Entry 5ZLN (X-ray diffraction, 2.30 A resolution); this record covers chains A and C of the 6 polymer chains in the assembly.

# Chain A
Protein: Toll-like receptor 9
Source organism: Mus musculus
UniProt: Q9EQU3 (TLR9_MOUSE); residues 26-818 here = UniProt positions 26-818
Sequence (793 residues; numbered 26 to 818; the number before each row is that of its first residue):
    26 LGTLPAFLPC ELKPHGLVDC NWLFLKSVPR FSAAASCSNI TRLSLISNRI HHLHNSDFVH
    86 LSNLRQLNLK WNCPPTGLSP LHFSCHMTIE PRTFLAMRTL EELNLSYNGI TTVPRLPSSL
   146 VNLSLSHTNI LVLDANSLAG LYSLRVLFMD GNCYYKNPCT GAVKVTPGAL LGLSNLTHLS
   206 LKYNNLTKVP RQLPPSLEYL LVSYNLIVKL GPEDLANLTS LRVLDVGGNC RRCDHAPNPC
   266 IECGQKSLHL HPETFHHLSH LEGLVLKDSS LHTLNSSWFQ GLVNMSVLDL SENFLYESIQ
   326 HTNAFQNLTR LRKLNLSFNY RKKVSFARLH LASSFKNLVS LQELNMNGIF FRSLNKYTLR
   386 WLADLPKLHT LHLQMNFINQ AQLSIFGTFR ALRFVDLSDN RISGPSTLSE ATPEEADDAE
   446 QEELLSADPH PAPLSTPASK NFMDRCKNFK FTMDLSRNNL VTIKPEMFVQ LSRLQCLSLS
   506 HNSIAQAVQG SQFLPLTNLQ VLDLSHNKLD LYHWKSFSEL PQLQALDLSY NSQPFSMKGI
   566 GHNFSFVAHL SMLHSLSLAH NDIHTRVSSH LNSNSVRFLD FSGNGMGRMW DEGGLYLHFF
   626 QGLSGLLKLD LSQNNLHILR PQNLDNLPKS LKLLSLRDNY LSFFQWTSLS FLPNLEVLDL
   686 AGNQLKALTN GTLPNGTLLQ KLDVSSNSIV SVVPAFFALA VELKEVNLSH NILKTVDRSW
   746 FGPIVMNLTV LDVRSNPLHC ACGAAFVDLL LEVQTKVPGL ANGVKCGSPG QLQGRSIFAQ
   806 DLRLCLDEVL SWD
Disordered / not traced: 26-27, 433-464, 811-818
Differences from the reference sequence: engineered mutation Met310 (Leu in Q9EQU3), Gln325 (Thr in Q9EQU3), Ser378 (Leu in Q9EQU3), Gln495 (Asn in Q9EQU3), Gln514 (Asn in Q9EQU3), Ala573 (Thr in Q9EQU3), His579 (Gln in Q9EQU3), Gln670 (Asn in Q9EQU3)
Cystine bridges: Cys35-Cys45, Cys98-Cys110, Cys178-Cys184, Cys255-Cys268, Cys258-Cys265, Cys471-Cys501, Cys765-Cys791, Cys767-Cys810
Covalently attached groups: N-acetylglucosamine (NAG) linked to Asn210, Asn300, Asn309, Asn332, Asn568, Asn695, Asn732
Curated features (UniProtKB/Swiss-Prot):
  - binding site (DNA): Trp47 to Lys51, Ser72 to His77, Tyr132, Tyr179 to Lys181, Tyr208
  - lipidation (S-palmitoyl cysteine): Cys258, Cys265
  - glycosylation (N-linked (GlcNAc...) asparagine): Asn64, Asn129, Asn147, Asn200, Asn210, Asn242, Asn300, Asn309, Asn332, Asn340, Asn568, Asn695, Asn700, Asn732, Asn752
  - mutagenesis: Trp47 (W47A: Significantly decreased NF-kappa-B activation), Arg74 (R74A: Significantly decreased NF-kappa-B activation), Ser104 (S104A: Significantly decreased NF-kappa-B activation), Phe108 (F108A: Significantly decreased NF-kappa-B activation), Tyr132 (Y132A: Significantly decreased NF-kappa-B activation), His152 (H152A: Significantly decreased NF-kappa-B activation), Tyr179 (Y179A: Significantly decreased NF-kappa-B activation), Tyr229 (Y229A: Significantly decreased NF-kappa-B activation), Leu499 (L499P: Highly susceptible to mouse cytomegalovirus infection. Shows low level of cytokine induction and natural killer activation on viral infection), His642 (H642A: Loss of NF-kappa-B activation), Phe668 (F668A: Significantly decreased NF-kappa-B activation), Asn695 (N695A: Significantly decreased NF-kappa-B activation)

# Chain C
Molecule: 10-nt DNA strand
Sequence (10 nucleotides; each row starts with the number of its first residue):
     1 AGGCGTTTTT

# Interface between chain A and chain C
Residue-residue contacts - 30 pairs, chain A then chain C:
  Trp47(A) - DG5(C)  base contact
  Trp47(A) - DT6(C)  stacking on the base
  Trp47(A) - DT7(C)  base contact
  Phe49(A) - DG5(C)  base contact
  Lys51(A) - DG3(C)  phosphate contact
  Ser72(A) - DT7(C)  hydrogen bond to the base
  Arg74(A) - DG3(C)  hydrogen bond to the phosphate
  Arg74(A) - DC4(C)  salt bridge to the phosphate
  Arg74(A) - DG5(C)  hydrogen bond to the base
  His76(A) - DG2(C)  sugar contact
  His76(A) - DG3(C)  salt bridge to the phosphate
  His77(A) - DG2(C)  salt bridge to the phosphate
  Trp96(A) - DG5(C)  hydrogen bond to the base
  Trp96(A) - DT7(C)  stacking on the base
  Pro99(A) - DC4(C)  base contact
  Ser104(A) - DC4(C)  hydrogen bond to the base
  Pro105(A) - DC4(C)  base contact
  Pro105(A) - DG5(C)  sugar contact
  Pro105(A) - DT7(C)  base contact
  Leu106(A) - DC4(C)  hydrogen bond to the base
  Phe108(A) - DG3(C)  stacking on the base
  Phe108(A) - DC4(C)  base contact
  Ser109(A) - DG3(C)  base contact
  Tyr180(A) - DT10(C)  hydrogen bond to the base
  Lys181(A) - DT10(C)  base contact
  Tyr208(A) - DT10(C)  hydrogen bond to the phosphate
  Tyr229(A) - DT10(C)  phosphate contact
  Arg256(A) - DT10(C)  hydrogen bond to the phosphate
  Pro262(A) - DT10(C)  phosphate contact
  Asn263(A) - DT10(C)  base contact
Other interface residues (no listed pair), chain A (26 interface residues in all): Asn73, Tyr132, Tyr179, Lys292, Glu317
Other interface residues (no listed pair), chain C (8 interface residues in all): DT8

# Summary
Chain A and chain C form an interface of 26 and 8 residues respectively; the contacts include 9 hydrogen
bonds, 3 salt bridges and 3 aromatic stacking contacts. Polar pairs include Ser72(A)-DT7(C), Arg74(A)-DG5(C)
and Trp96(A)-DG5(C).
Here chain A is Toll-like receptor 9 (Mus musculus) and chain C is a 10-nt DNA strand. Entry 5ZLN (Crystal
structure of mouse TLR9 in complex with two DNAs (CpG DNA and TCGCCA DNA)) was determined by X-ray
diffraction.
